Entry 3WSV (X-ray diffraction, 2.38 A resolution); this record covers chains B and C of the 4 polymer chains in the assembly.

Chain B (and C):
Name: L-lactate dehydrogenase
Organism: Enterococcus mundtii
Notes: EC 1.1.1.27; chain C of this document is another copy of the same molecule, construct and numbering; everything in this record applies to it too
Amino-acid sequence (322 residues; each row starts with the number of its first residue):
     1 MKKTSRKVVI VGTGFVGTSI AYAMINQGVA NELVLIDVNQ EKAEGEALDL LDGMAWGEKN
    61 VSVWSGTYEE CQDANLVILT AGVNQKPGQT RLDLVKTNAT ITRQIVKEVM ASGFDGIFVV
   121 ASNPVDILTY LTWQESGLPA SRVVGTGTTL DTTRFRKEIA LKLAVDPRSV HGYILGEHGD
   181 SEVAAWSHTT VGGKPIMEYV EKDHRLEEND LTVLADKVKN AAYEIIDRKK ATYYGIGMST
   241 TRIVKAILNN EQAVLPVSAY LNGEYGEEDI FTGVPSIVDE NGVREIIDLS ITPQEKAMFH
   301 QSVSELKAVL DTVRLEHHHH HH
Not modelled in the structure: 1-2, 320-322 (chain C: 46-50, 318-322)

Chain B / chain C interface:
Pairs across the interface - 48 pairs, chain B then chain C:
  Leu-163(B) / Arg-284(C)  hydrogen bond (backbone-side chain)
  Ala-164(B) / Gln-252(C)  hydrogen bond (backbone-side chain)
  Ala-164(B) / Arg-284(C)  hydrogen bond (backbone-side chain)
  Val-165(B) / Gln-252(C)
  Val-165(B) / Ile-277(C)  hydrophobic
  Asp-166(B) / Glu-251(C)
  Asp-166(B) / Gln-252(C)  hydrogen bond (backbone-backbone)
  Arg-168(B) / His-171(C)  hydrogen bond (backbone-side chain)
  Arg-168(B) / Arg-242(C)
  Arg-168(B) / Glu-251(C)  salt bridge
  Ser-169(B) / His-171(C)
  Ser-169(B) / Val-254(C)
  His-171(B) / Arg-168(C)  hydrogen bond (side chain-backbone)
  His-171(B) / Ser-169(C)
  His-171(B) / His-171(C)  hydrogen bond
  Tyr-173(B) / Gly-192(C)  hydrogen bond (side chain-backbone)
  His-188(B) / Gly-193(C)
  His-188(B) / Pro-195(C)
  Gly-192(B) / Tyr-173(C)  hydrogen bond (backbone-side chain)
  Gly-193(B) / His-188(C)
  Gly-193(B) / Leu-289(C)
  Lys-194(B) / Ile-287(C)
  Lys-194(B) / Asp-288(C)  hydrogen bond (side chain-backbone)
  Lys-194(B) / Leu-289(C)
  Pro-195(B) / His-188(C)
  Glu-198(B) / Ser-290(C)
  Tyr-199(B) / Ile-287(C)
  Lys-202(B) / Ser-290(C)
  Arg-205(B) / Glu-285(C)  salt bridge
  Glu-251(B) / Asp-166(C)
  Gln-252(B) / Ala-164(C)  hydrogen bond (side chain-backbone)
  Gln-252(B) / Val-165(C)  hydrogen bond (side chain-backbone)
  Gln-252(B) / Asp-166(C)  hydrogen bond (backbone-backbone)
  Val-254(B) / Ser-169(C)
  Val-254(B) / Gly-192(C)
  Ile-277(B) / Val-165(C)  hydrophobic
  Arg-284(B) / Leu-163(C)  hydrogen bond (side chain-backbone)
  Arg-284(B) / Ala-164(C)  hydrogen bond (side chain-backbone)
  Glu-285(B) / Arg-205(C)  salt bridge
  Ile-287(B) / Val-191(C)
  Ile-287(B) / Gly-192(C)
  Ile-287(B) / Lys-194(C)
  Asp-288(B) / Lys-194(C)  hydrogen bond (backbone-side chain)
  Leu-289(B) / Gly-192(C)
  Leu-289(B) / Gly-193(C)
  Leu-289(B) / Lys-194(C)
  Ser-290(B) / Glu-198(C)  hydrogen bond
  Ser-290(B) / Lys-202(C)
Other interface residues (no listed pair), chain B (30 interface residues in all): Val-170, Val-191, Ala-253
Other interface residues (no listed pair), chain C (31 interface residues in all): Val-170, Tyr-199, Ala-253

In short:
Chain B and chain C form an interface of 30 and 31 residues respectively, with 17 hydrogen bonds and 3 salt
bridges. Polar contacts include Arg-168(B)/Glu-251(C), Arg-205(B)/Glu-285(C) and Leu-163(B)/Arg-284(C).
Chain B and chain C are both L-lactate dehydrogenase (Enterococcus mundtii); the structure, Crystal structure
of minor L-lactate dehydrogenase from Enterococcus mundtii in the ligands-unbound form, was determined by
X-ray diffraction together with 3WSW from the same study.
